PDB entry 3HFN | X-ray diffraction, 2.31 A resolution | chains A and B

[Chain A (and B)]
Molecule: Asl2047 protein
From: Nostoc sp
Notes: chain B of this document is another copy of the same molecule, construct and numbering; everything in this record applies to it too
UniProtKB: Q8YVD1 (Q8YVD1_ANASP); residues 0-71 here correspond to UniProt positions 1-72 (UniProt number = residue number + 1)
Amino-acid sequence (72 residues; numbered 0 to 71; the number before each row is that of its first residue; numbering starts at 0):
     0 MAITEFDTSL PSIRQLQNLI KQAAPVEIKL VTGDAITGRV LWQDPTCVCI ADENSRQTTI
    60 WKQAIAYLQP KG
Not modelled in the structure: 0-7, 52-54, 71

[Chain A / chain B interface]
Residue-residue contacts (28):
  S8(A) - D43(B)
  S8(A) - P44(B)
  S8(A) - T45(B)
  P10(A) - W41(B)
  P10(A) - D43(B)
  S11(A) - W41(B)
  S11(A) - D43(B)  hydrogen bond
  S11(A) - T45(B)  hydrogen bond
  S11(A) - C46(B)
  Q14(A) - T58(B)
  K61(A) - W60(B)
  K61(A) - Q62(B)  hydrogen bond (backbone-side chain)
  Q62(A) - Q62(B)
  I64(A) - W60(B)
  I64(A) - Q62(B)
  A65(A) - I59(B)
  A65(A) - W60(B)  hydrogen bond (backbone-backbone)
  A65(A) - A63(B)  hydrophobic
  Y66(A) - L29(B)  hydrophobic
  Y66(A) - I35(B)  hydrophobic
  Y66(A) - T58(B)
  Y66(A) - I59(B)  hydrophobic
  L67(A) - T57(B)
  L67(A) - T58(B)  hydrogen bond (backbone-backbone)
  Q68(A) - R55(B)
  Q68(A) - Q56(B)
  Q68(A) - T57(B)
  K70(A) - R55(B)  hydrogen bond (backbone-side chain)
Also at the interface, not in a pair above, chain A (16 interface residues in all): L9, L15, K28, V30
Also at the interface, not in a pair above, chain B (16 interface residues in all): T31

[Overview]
Chain A and chain B each contribute 16 residues to their interface, with 6 hydrogen bonds. Among the polar
pairs are S11(A)-D43(B), S11(A)-T45(B) and K61(A)-Q62(B).
Chain A and chain B are both Asl2047 protein (Nostoc sp); the structure, Crystal Structure of an Hfq protein
from Anabaena sp, was determined by X-ray diffraction.
